PDB entry 8IM0 | X-ray diffraction, 1.31 A resolution | chain A

Chain A:
Protein: MCherry fluorescent protein
Source organism: Anaplasma marginale
UniProtKB: X5DSL3 (X5DSL3_ANAMA); aligned to UniProt positions 1-234 over residues -4 to 300 (the alignment contains insertions or deletions, so no single offset holds)
Chain sequence (235 residues; row label = number of the first residue in the row; note: 71 numbers in that range are skipped by the numbering (no residue carries them; nothing is unmodelled there); numbers below 1 keep their minus sign (Gly-5 is residue -5)):
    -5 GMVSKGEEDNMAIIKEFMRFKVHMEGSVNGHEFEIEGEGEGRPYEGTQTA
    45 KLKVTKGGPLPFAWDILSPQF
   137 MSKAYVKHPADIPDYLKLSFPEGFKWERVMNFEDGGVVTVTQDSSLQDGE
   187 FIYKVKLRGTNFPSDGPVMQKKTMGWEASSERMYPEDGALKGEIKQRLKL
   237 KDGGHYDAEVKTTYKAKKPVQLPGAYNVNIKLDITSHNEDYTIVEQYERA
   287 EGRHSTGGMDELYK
Disordered / not traced: -5 to 5, 292-300
Differences from the reference sequence: expression tag (-5); chromophore (137, 137, 137)
Modified positions: Met137 (chromophore; CH6)
Covalently attached groups: covalent link Phe65-Met137

Summary:
Chain A is MCherry fluorescent protein (Anaplasma marginale); the structure, mCherry-LaM8 complex, was
determined by X-ray diffraction, deposited together with 8ILX and 8IM1.
